6WIQ - chains A and B; structure by X-ray diffraction, 2.85 A resolution.

== Chain A ==
Name: Non-structural protein 7
From: Severe acute respiratory syndrome coronavirus 2
UniProt: P0DTD1 (R1AB_SARS2); residues 1-83 here correspond to UniProt positions 3860-3942 (UniProt number = residue number + 3859)
Sequence (86 residues; numbered -2 to 83; the number before each row is that of its first residue; numbers below 1 keep their minus sign (Ser-2 is residue -2)):
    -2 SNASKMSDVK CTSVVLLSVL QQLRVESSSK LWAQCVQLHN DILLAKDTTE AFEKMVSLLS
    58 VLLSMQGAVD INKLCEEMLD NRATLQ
Not modelled in the structure: -2 to -1, 80-83
Cystine bridges: Cys8 forms a disulfide with the same residue of a neighbouring copy of this chain
Differences from the reference sequence: expression tag (-2 to 0)
Swiss-Prot annotation at these positions:
  - site: Gln83 (Cleavage)
Reported in the primary citation:
  - self-association interface (contacts with another copy of this molecule); pairs are residue here / residue on that copy: Cys8-Cys8 (disulfide)

== Chain B ==
Name: Non-structural protein 8
From: Severe acute respiratory syndrome coronavirus 2
Notes: fragment: C-terminal domain
UniProt: P0DTD1 (R1AB_SARS2); residues 77-198 here correspond to UniProt positions 4019-4140 (UniProt number = residue number + 3942)
Sequence (122 residues; each row starts with the number of its first residue):
    77 EDKRAKVTSA MQTMLFTMLR KLDNDALNNI INNARDGCVP LNIIPLTTAA KLMVVIPDYN
   137 TYKNTCDGTT FTYASALWEI QQVVDADSKI VQLSEISMDN SPNLAWPLIV TALRANSAVK
   197 LQ
Not modelled in the structure: 192-198
Swiss-Prot annotation at these positions:
  - site: Gln198 (Cleavage)

== Chain A / chain B interface ==
Residue-residue contacts (53; chain A residue first):
  Lys2(A) - Lys97(B)
  Lys2(A) - Leu98(B)
  Asp5(A) - Lys97(B)  salt bridge
  Asp5(A) - Leu98(B)
  Thr9(A) - Leu91(B)
  Thr9(A) - Met94(B)
  Thr9(A) - Leu95(B)
  Val12(A) - Met87(B)  hydrophobic
  Val12(A) - Met90(B)  hydrophobic
  Leu13(A) - Leu91(B)  hydrophobic
  Ser15(A) - Met87(B)  hydrogen bond
  Val16(A) - Met87(B)  hydrophobic
  Val16(A) - Gln88(B)
  Val16(A) - Leu91(B)  hydrophobic
  Gln19(A) - Arg80(B)  hydrogen bond (backbone-side chain)
  Gln19(A) - Thr84(B)
  Gln19(A) - Met87(B)
  Arg21(A) - Glu77(B)  salt bridge
  Arg21(A) - Arg80(B)
  Leu28(A) - Ile119(B)  hydrophobic
  Gln31(A) - Ile119(B)
  Phe49(A) - Asn100(B)
  Phe49(A) - Leu103(B)  hydrophobic
  Glu50(A) - Leu122(B)
  Lys51(A) - Leu122(B)
  Met52(A) - Leu95(B)  hydrophobic
  Val53(A) - Ala102(B)  hydrophobic
  Val53(A) - Leu103(B)  hydrophobic
  Val53(A) - Ile106(B)  hydrophobic
  Val53(A) - Ile120(B)  hydrophobic
  Ser54(A) - Ile119(B)
  Ser54(A) - Ile120(B)  hydrogen bond (side chain-backbone)
  Ser54(A) - Leu122(B)
  Leu56(A) - Leu95(B)  hydrophobic
  Leu56(A) - Leu103(B)  hydrophobic
  Leu56(A) - Ile106(B)  hydrophobic
  Leu56(A) - Ile107(B)  hydrophobic
  Ser57(A) - Ile119(B)
  Ser57(A) - Ile120(B)  hydrogen bond (side chain-backbone)
  Val58(A) - Ile119(B)  hydrophobic
  Leu59(A) - Leu91(B)  hydrophobic
  Leu60(A) - Ile106(B)
  Leu60(A) - Ala110(B)  hydrophobic
  Leu60(A) - Val115(B)
  Ser61(A) - Pro116(B)
  Val66(A) - Gln88(B)
  Ile68(A) - Ala110(B)  hydrophobic
  Ile68(A) - Arg111(B)
  Asn69(A) - Arg111(B)
  Leu71(A) - Gln88(B)
  Leu71(A) - Phe92(B)  hydrophobic
  Cys72(A) - Arg96(B)
  Cys72(A) - Arg111(B)  hydrogen bond
Other interface residues (no listed pair), chain A (32 interface residues in all): Val6, Leu20, Gln63, Met75
Other interface residues (no listed pair), chain B (30 interface residues in all): Val83, Thr89, Leu117, Asn118, Ala150

== Overview ==
32 residues of chain A face 30 of chain B across their interface; the contacts include 5 hydrogen bonds and 2
salt bridges. Polar contacts include Asp5(A)-Lys97(B), Arg21(A)-Glu77(B) and Ser15(A)-Met87(B). The paper
reports a self-association interface involving Cys8(A).
Chain A is Non-structural protein 7 and chain B is Non-structural protein 8, both from Severe acute
respiratory syndrome coronavirus 2; the structure, Crystal structure of the co-factor complex of NSP7 and the
C-terminal domain of NSP8 from SARS ..., was determined by X-ray diffraction, deposited together with 6XIP and
6WQD.
